PDB entry 6UHT | X-ray diffraction, 2.20 A resolution | chains A and C

Chain A:
Molecule: Botulinum neurotoxin type B
Source organism: Clostridium botulinum
Notes: EC 3.4.24.69
UniProtKB: P10844 (BXB_CLOBO); residue numbers follow UniProt; this construct covers 859-1291
Sequence (438 residues; row label = number of the first residue in the row):
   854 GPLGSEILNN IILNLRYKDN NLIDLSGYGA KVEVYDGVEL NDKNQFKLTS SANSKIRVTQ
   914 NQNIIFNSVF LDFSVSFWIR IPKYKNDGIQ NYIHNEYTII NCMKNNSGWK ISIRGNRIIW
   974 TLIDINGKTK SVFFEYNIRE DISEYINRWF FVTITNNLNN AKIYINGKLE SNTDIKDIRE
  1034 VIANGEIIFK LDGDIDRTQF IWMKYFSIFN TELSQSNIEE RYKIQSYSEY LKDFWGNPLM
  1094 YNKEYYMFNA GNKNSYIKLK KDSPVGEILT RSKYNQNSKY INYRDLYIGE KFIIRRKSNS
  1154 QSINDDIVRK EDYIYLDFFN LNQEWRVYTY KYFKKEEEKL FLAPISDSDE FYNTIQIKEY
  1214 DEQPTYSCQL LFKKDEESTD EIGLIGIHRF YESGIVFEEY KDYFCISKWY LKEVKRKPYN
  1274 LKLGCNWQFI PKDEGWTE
Not modelled in the structure: 854-855, 1152-1156
Differences from the reference sequence: expression tag (854-858)
Reported in the primary citation:
  - conformationally variable residues (loop rearrangement): Glu1245 to Glu1252

Chain C:
Molecule: Jli-G10
Source organism: Vicugna pacos
Sequence (140 residues; row label = number of the first residue in the row; numbers below 1 keep their minus sign (Gly-4 is residue -4)):
    -4 GPLGSQVQLV ESGGGLVQAG GSLRLSCAAS ILTYDLDYYY IGWVRQAPGK EREGVSCISS
    56 TDGATYYADS VKGRFTISRN NAKNTVYLQM NNLKPEDTAI YYCAAAPLAG RYCPASHEYG
   116 YWGQGTQVTV SSAHHSEDPS
Not modelled in the structure: -4 to 4, 129-135
Disulfides: Cys52-Cys108

How chain A and chain C interact:
Contacting residue pairs (48):
  Gly1104(A) - Ala104(C)
  Asn1105(A) - Tyr107(C)
  Glu1189(A) - Arg106(C)
  Glu1190(A) - Arg106(C)  salt bridge
  His1241(A) - Arg106(C)
  His1241(A) - Tyr107(C)
  Arg1242(A) - Tyr107(C)
  Arg1242(A) - Cys108(C)
  Arg1242(A) - Ala110(C)
  Arg1242(A) - Glu113(C)  salt bridge
  Tyr1244(A) - Tyr107(C)
  Tyr1244(A) - Cys108(C)
  Gly1247(A) - Asp64(C)
  Ile1248(A) - Tyr62(C)
  Ile1248(A) - Ala63(C)
  Ile1248(A) - Asp64(C)  hydrogen bond (backbone-side chain)
  Phe1250(A) - Gly49(C)
  Phe1250(A) - Val50(C)
  Phe1250(A) - Ser51(C)
  Phe1250(A) - Tyr62(C)
  Phe1250(A) - Ala63(C)
  Phe1250(A) - Cys108(C)  hydrophobic
  Phe1250(A) - Ala110(C)
  Glu1251(A) - Arg47(C)
  Glu1251(A) - Glu48(C)
  Glu1251(A) - Gly49(C)  hydrogen bond (side chain-backbone)
  Glu1251(A) - Ala110(C)
  Glu1251(A) - Ser111(C)  hydrogen bond (side chain-backbone)
  Tyr1253(A) - Ala110(C)  hydrophobic
  Tyr1253(A) - His112(C)  hydrogen bond
  Trp1262(A) - Leu103(C)  hydrophobic
  Trp1262(A) - Gly105(C)
  Trp1262(A) - Arg106(C)
  Tyr1263(A) - Ala104(C)  hydrogen bond (side chain-backbone)
  Tyr1263(A) - Gly105(C)
  Glu1266(A) - Leu103(C)
  Arg1269(A) - Tyr33(C)
  Arg1269(A) - Thr56(C)
  Lys1270(A) - Tyr33(C)  hydrogen bond (backbone-side chain)
  Pro1271(A) - Asp32(C)
  Pro1271(A) - Tyr33(C)  hydrogen bond (backbone-side chain)
  Asn1273(A) - Tyr33(C)
  Asn1273(A) - Leu103(C)  hydrogen bond (side chain-backbone)
  Lys1275(A) - Pro102(C)
  Lys1275(A) - Ala104(C)
  Leu1276(A) - Leu103(C)
  Leu1276(A) - Ala104(C)
  Gly1277(A) - Ala104(C)  hydrogen bond (backbone-backbone)
Interface residues without a listed pair, chain A (24 interface residues in all): Ile1240, Tyr1272
Interface residues without a listed pair, chain C (25 interface residues in all): Tyr35, Tyr61, Pro109
Interface features reported in the paper:
  - specific contacts: Glu1190(A)-Arg106(C), His1241(A)-Arg106(C), Trp1262(A)-Arg106(C), Tyr1263(A)-Ala104(C) (hydrogen bond), Gly1277(A)-Ala104(C) (hydrogen bond)
  - interface residues, chain A: Ile1248(A), Phe1250(A)

Summary:
24 residues of chain A face 25 of chain C across their interface, with 9 hydrogen bonds and 2 salt bridges.
Polar pairs include Glu1190(A)-Arg106(C), Arg1242(A)-Glu113(C) and Ile1248(A)-Asp64(C). The paper describes
contacts between Glu1190(A) and Arg106(C), His1241(A) and Arg106(C) and Trp1262(A) and Arg106(C); hydrogen
bonds between Tyr1263(A) and Ala104(C) and Gly1277(A) and Ala104(C). From the paper: interface residues
Ile1248(A) and Phe1250(A); conformational variability at Glu1245(A).
Chain A is Botulinum neurotoxin type B (Clostridium botulinum) and chain C is Jli-G10 (Vicugna pacos); the
structure, Crystal structure of BoNT/B receptor-binding domain in complex with VHH JLI-G10, was determined by
X-ray diffraction (same publication as 6UC6, 6UI1 and 6UL6).
